9KCH - chains A and G of the 8 polymer chains in the assembly; structure by electron microscopy, 4.19 A resolution (low resolution: residue-level contacts below are approximate; hydrogen-bond / salt-bridge calls are withheld).

== Chain A ==
Name: Tol-Pal system protein TolQ
Organism: Escherichia coli K-12
Reference sequence: P0ABU9 (TOLQ_ECOLI); residue numbers follow UniProt; this construct covers 1-230
Chain sequence (230 residues; each row starts with the number of its first residue):
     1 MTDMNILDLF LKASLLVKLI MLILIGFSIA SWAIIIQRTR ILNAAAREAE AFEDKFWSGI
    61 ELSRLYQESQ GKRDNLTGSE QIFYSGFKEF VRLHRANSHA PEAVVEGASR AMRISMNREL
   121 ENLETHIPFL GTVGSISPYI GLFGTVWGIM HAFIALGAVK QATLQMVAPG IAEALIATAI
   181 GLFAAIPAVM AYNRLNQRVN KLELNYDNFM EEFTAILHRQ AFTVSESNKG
Disordered / not traced: 1-6, 225-230

== Chain G ==
Name: Tol-Pal system protein TolR
Organism: Escherichia coli K-12
Reference sequence: P0ABV6 (TOLR_ECOLI); numbering as in UniProt (aligned over 1-142)
Chain sequence (152 residues; numbered 1 to 152; the number before each row is that of its first residue):
     1 MARARGRGRR DLKSEINIVP LLDVLLVLLL IFMATAPIIT QSVEVDLPDA TESQAVSSND
    61 NPPVIVEVSG IGQYTVVVEK DRLERLPPEQ VVAEVSSRFK ANPKTVFLIG GAKDVPYDEI
   121 IKALNLLHSA GVKSVGLMTQ PILEHHHHHH HH
Disordered / not traced: 1-11, 35-152
Construct notes: expression tag (143-152)
Curated features (UniProtKB/Swiss-Prot):
  - mutagenesis: D23 (D23A: Decreases TolA-Pal interaction; D23E: No change in TolA-Pal interaction; D23R: Abolishes TolA-Pal interaction)

== Chain A / chain G interface ==
Pairs across the interface - 13 pairs, chain A then chain G:
  G134(A) - I16(G)
  S135(A) - K13(G)
  Y139(A) - N17(G)
  L142(A) - P20(G)
  L142(A) - L21(G)
  L142(A) - V24(G)
  F153(A) - I31(G)
  L164(A) - F32(G)
  L175(A) - L25(G)
  T178(A) - L21(G)
  V189(A) - I16(G)
  Y192(A) - K13(G)
  N193(A) - S14(G)
Other interface residues (no listed pair), chain A (15 interface residues in all): P138, I149, I171, L182
Other interface residues (no listed pair), chain G (11 interface residues in all): L28

== Summary ==
The interface between chain A and chain G involves 15 residues on one side and 11 on the other. UniProt lists
one mutagenesis site on chain G.
Chain A is Tol-Pal system protein TolQ and chain G is Tol-Pal system protein TolR, both from Escherichia coli
K-12; the structure, Cryo-EM structure of inner membrane TolQRA complex in CYMAL-6-Neopentyl Glycol detergent
micelles, was determined by electron microscopy (same publication as 9K49).
